PDB entry 4KUC | X-ray diffraction, 2.79 A resolution | chains A and D of the 3 polymer chains in the assembly

== Chain A ==
Molecule: Ricin
Organism: Ricinus communis
Notes: EC 3.2.2.22
Reference sequence: P02879 (RICI_RICCO); residues 1-267 here correspond to UniProt positions 36-302 (UniProt number = residue number + 35)
Amino-acid sequence (267 residues; each row starts with the number of its first residue):
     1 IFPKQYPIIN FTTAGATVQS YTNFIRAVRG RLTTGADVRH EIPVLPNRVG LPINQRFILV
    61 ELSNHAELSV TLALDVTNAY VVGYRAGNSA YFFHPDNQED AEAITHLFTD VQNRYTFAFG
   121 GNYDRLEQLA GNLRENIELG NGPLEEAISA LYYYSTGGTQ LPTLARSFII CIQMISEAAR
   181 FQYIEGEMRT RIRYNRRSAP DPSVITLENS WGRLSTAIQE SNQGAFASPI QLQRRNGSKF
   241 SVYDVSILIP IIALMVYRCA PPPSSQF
Disordered / not traced: 1-4, 264-267

== Chain D ==
Molecule: mAb6c2 fab-Heavy chain
Organism: Mus musculus
Notes: antibody fragment or engineered binder
Amino-acid sequence (231 residues; each row starts with the number of its first residue):
     1 METDTLLLWV LLLWVPGSTG DIVLTQSPAS LAVSLGQRAT ISYRASKSVS YMHWNQQKPG
    61 QPPRLLIYLG SNLESGVGAR FSGSGSGTDF TLNIHPVEEE DAATYYCQHK REYPPTFGQG
   121 TKVEIKRTVA APSVFIFPPS DEQLKSGTAS VVCLLNNFYP REAKVQWKVG NLQGNSQESV
   181 TEQDSKDSTY SLSSTLTLSK ADYEKHKVYA CEVTHQGLSS PVTKSFNRGE C
Disordered / not traced: 1-20, 229-231
Cystine bridges: C153-C211

== Interface between chain A and chain D ==
Residue-residue contacts - 13 pairs, chain A then chain D:
  F92(A) with R111(D)
  T105(A) with K110(D); R111(D); E112(D); Y113(D), hydrogen bond (backbone-backbone)
  H106(A) with Y113(D)
  T109(A) with E112(D)
  Q112(A) with S48(D); S50(D)
  N113(A) with S50(D)
  R114(A) with S50(D), hydrogen bond (backbone-side chain); R111(D), hydrogen bond (side chain-backbone)
  T116(A) with R111(D), hydrogen bond
Interface residues without a listed pair, chain A (11 interface residues in all): E102, I104, V111
Interface residues without a listed pair, chain D (8 interface residues in all): K47, V49

== Summary ==
11 residues of chain A face 8 of chain D across their interface, with 4 hydrogen bonds. Polar contacts include
R114(A)-S50(D), R114(A)-R111(D) and T116(A)-R111(D).
Here chain A is Ricin (Ricinus communis) and chain D is mAb6c2 fab-Heavy chain (Mus musculus). Entry 4KUC
(Crystal structure of ricin-A chain in complex with the antibody 6C2) was determined by X-ray diffraction.
